Entry 6HVA (X-ray diffraction, 2.90 A resolution); this record covers chains A and B of the 28 polymer chains in the assembly.

[Chain A]
Protein: Proteasome subunit alpha type-2
Source organism: Saccharomyces cerevisiae S288C
Notes: EC 3.4.25.1
Reference sequence: P23639 (PSA2_YEAST); numbering as in UniProt (aligned over 1-250)
Amino-acid sequence (250 residues; row label = number of the first residue in the row):
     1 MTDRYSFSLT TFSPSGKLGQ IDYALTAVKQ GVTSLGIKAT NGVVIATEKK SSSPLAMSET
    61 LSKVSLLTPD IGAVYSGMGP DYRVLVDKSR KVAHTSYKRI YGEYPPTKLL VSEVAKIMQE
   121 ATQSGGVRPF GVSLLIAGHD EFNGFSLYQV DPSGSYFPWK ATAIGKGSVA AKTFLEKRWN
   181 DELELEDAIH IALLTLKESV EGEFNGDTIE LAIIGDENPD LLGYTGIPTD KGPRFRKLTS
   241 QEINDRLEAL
Swiss-Prot annotation at these positions:
  - cross-link: Lys108 (Glycyl lysine isopeptide (Lys-Gly) (interchain with G-Cter in ubiquitin))

[Chain B]
Protein: Proteasome subunit alpha type-3
Source organism: Saccharomyces cerevisiae S288C
Notes: EC 3.4.25.1
Reference sequence: P23638 (PSA3_YEAST); residues 0-257 here correspond to UniProt positions 1-258 (UniProt number = residue number + 1)
Amino-acid sequence (258 residues; row label = number of the first residue in the row; numbering starts at 0):
     0 MGSRRYDSRT TIFSPEGRLY QVEYALESIS HAGTAIGIMA SDGIVLAAER KVTSTLLEQD
    60 TSTEKLYKLN DKIAVAVAGL TADAEILINT ARIHAQNYLK TYNEDIPVEI LVRRLSDIKQ
   120 GYTQHGGLRP FGVSFIYAGY DDRYGYQLYT SNPSGNYTGW KAISVGANTS AAQTLLQMDY
   180 KDDMKVDDAI ELALKTLSKT TDSSALTYDR LEFATIRKGA NDGEVYQKIF KPQEIKDILV
   240 KTGITKKDED EEADEDMK
Unresolved in the structure: 0, 245-257
Swiss-Prot annotation at these positions:
  - cross-link (Glycyl lysine isopeptide (Lys-Gly)): Lys99 (interchain with G-Cter in ubiquitin), Lys198 (interchain with G-Cter in ubiquitin), Lys230 (interchain with G-Cter in ubiquitin)

[Interface between chain A and chain B]
Residue-residue contacts (64):
  Arg4(A) - Ser2(B)  hydrogen bond (backbone-side chain)
  Tyr5(A) - Tyr5(B)
  Ser6(A) - Gly125(B)
  Ser6(A) - Leu127(B)
  Phe7(A) - Ser2(B)
  Phe7(A) - Tyr5(B)
  Phe7(A) - Asp6(B)
  Phe7(A) - Gly126(B)
  Ser8(A) - Gly126(B)  hydrogen bond (backbone-backbone)
  Ser8(A) - Leu127(B)
  Ser8(A) - Arg128(B)  hydrogen bond (side chain-backbone)
  Thr10(A) - Arg128(B)
  Thr11(A) - Ser7(B)
  Thr11(A) - Thr9(B)
  Thr11(A) - Gln20(B)
  Phe12(A) - Gln20(B)
  Phe12(A) - Tyr23(B)
  Phe12(A) - Ala24(B)  hydrophobic
  Phe12(A) - Ser27(B)
  Phe12(A) - Arg128(B)
  Phe12(A) - Pro129(B)
  Phe12(A) - Gly131(B)
  Ser13(A) - Tyr23(B)
  Pro14(A) - Tyr23(B)  hydrophobic
  Pro14(A) - Glu26(B)
  Ser15(A) - Glu26(B)
  Ser15(A) - His30(B)
  Gly16(A) - Tyr23(B)
  Gly16(A) - Ser27(B)  hydrogen bond (backbone-side chain)
  Leu18(A) - Leu79(B)  hydrophobic
  Leu18(A) - Arg128(B)
  Lys38(A) - Glu57(B)  salt bridge
  Ser112(A) - Glu84(B)
  Lys116(A) - Ile85(B)
  Gln119(A) - Ala81(B)
  Gln119(A) - Asp82(B)  hydrogen bond
  Gln119(A) - Ile85(B)
  Gln119(A) - Arg128(B)
  Thr122(A) - Arg128(B)  hydrogen bond (backbone-side chain)
  Gln123(A) - Tyr121(B)
  Gln123(A) - Leu127(B)
  Gln123(A) - Arg128(B)  hydrogen bond (side chain-backbone)
  Gln123(A) - Phe130(B)
  Gly125(A) - Leu127(B)
  Ser153(A) - Ala81(B)
  Gly154(A) - Ala81(B)
  Ser155(A) - Ala81(B)
  Tyr156(A) - Glu84(B)  hydrogen bond
  Phe157(A) - Leu56(B)  hydrophobic
  Pro158(A) - Leu56(B)
  Pro158(A) - Glu57(B)  hydrogen bond (backbone-backbone)
  Pro158(A) - Thr60(B)
  Pro158(A) - Ser61(B)
  Trp159(A) - Ser53(B)
  Trp159(A) - Leu55(B)
  Trp159(A) - Leu56(B)
  Lys160(A) - Thr54(B)
  Lys160(A) - Leu55(B)  hydrogen bond (backbone-backbone)
  Lys160(A) - Glu57(B)
  Ala161(A) - Leu55(B)
  Lys172(A) - Leu55(B)
  Leu175(A) - Leu55(B)  hydrophobic
  Glu176(A) - Thr54(B)
  Glu176(A) - Leu55(B)
Also at the interface, not in a pair above, chain A (35 interface residues in all): Ser124, Tyr148, Trp179
Also at the interface, not in a pair above, chain B (32 interface residues in all): Thr80

[Overview]
35 residues of chain A face 32 of chain B across their interface, with 10 hydrogen bonds and 1 salt bridge.
Among the polar pairs are Lys38(A)-Glu57(B), Arg4(A)-Ser2(B) and Ser8(A)-Arg128(B).
Here chain A is Proteasome subunit alpha type-2 and chain B is Proteasome subunit alpha type-3, both from
Saccharomyces cerevisiae S288C. Entry 6HVA (Yeast 20S proteasome with human beta2i (1-53) in complex with 13)
was determined by X-ray diffraction together with 6HTB, 6HTC, 6HTD, 6HTP, 6HTR, 6HUB and 30 further entries
from the same study.
